1NL1 - chain A; structure by X-ray diffraction, 1.90 A resolution.

== Chain A ==
Protein: Prothrombin
Source organism: Bos taurus
Notes: EC 3.4.21.5; fragment: fragment 1 (residues 1-156)
UniProtKB: P00735 (THRB_BOVIN); residues 1-147 here correspond to UniProt positions 44-190 (UniProt number = residue number + 43)
Chain sequence (147 residues; each row starts with the number of its first residue):
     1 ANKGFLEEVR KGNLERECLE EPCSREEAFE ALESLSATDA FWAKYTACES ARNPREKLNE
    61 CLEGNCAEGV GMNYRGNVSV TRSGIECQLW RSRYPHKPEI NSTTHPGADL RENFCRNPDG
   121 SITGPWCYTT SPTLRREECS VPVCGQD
Sequence notes: modified residue (7-8, 15, 17, 20-21, 26-27, 30, 33)
Modified positions: E7, E8, E15, E17, E20, E21, E26, E27, E30, E33 (gamma-carboxy-glutamic acid; CGU)
Disulfides: C18-C23, C48-C61, C66-C144, C87-C127, C115-C139
Glycans and other covalent adducts: N-acetylglucosamine (NAG) linked to N77, N101
Ion coordination: Ca2+ site 1: A1, N2, E7, E8, E17, E27; Ca2+ site 2: A1, E7, E17, E21; Ca2+ site 3: E8, E27, E30; Ca2+ site 4: E8, E17, E27, E30; Ca2+ site 5: E15, E26, E30; Ca2+ site 6: E15, E20; Ca2+ site 7 near E21 (its only coordinating residue here)
UniProt features mapped onto this chain:
  - modified residue (4-carboxyglutamate): E7, E8, E15, E17, E20, E21, E26, E27, E30, E33
  - glycosylation (N-linked (GlcNAc...) asparagine): N77, N101

== Summary ==
N-acetylglucosamine is covalently linked to N77 and N101. A1, N2, E7, E8, E17 and E27 coordinate Ca2+ site 1.
The Ca2+ site 2 is built by A1, E7, E17 and E21.
Chain A is Prothrombin (Bos taurus); the structure, Bovine prothrombin fragment 1 in complex with calcium ion,
was determined by X-ray diffraction together with 1NL2 from the same study.
